Entry 8D3C (electron microscopy, 3.10 A resolution); this record covers chains A and H of the 16 polymer chains in the assembly.

Chain A (and H):
Molecule: von Willebrand factor
From: Homo sapiens
Notes: chain H of this document is another copy of the same molecule, construct and numbering; everything in this record applies to it too
UniProt: P04275 (VWF_HUMAN); residue numbers follow UniProt; this construct covers 1-742, 744-1464
Chain sequence (1469 residues; each row starts with the number of its first residue; note: 1 number in that range is skipped by the numbering (no residue carries it; nothing is unmodelled there)):
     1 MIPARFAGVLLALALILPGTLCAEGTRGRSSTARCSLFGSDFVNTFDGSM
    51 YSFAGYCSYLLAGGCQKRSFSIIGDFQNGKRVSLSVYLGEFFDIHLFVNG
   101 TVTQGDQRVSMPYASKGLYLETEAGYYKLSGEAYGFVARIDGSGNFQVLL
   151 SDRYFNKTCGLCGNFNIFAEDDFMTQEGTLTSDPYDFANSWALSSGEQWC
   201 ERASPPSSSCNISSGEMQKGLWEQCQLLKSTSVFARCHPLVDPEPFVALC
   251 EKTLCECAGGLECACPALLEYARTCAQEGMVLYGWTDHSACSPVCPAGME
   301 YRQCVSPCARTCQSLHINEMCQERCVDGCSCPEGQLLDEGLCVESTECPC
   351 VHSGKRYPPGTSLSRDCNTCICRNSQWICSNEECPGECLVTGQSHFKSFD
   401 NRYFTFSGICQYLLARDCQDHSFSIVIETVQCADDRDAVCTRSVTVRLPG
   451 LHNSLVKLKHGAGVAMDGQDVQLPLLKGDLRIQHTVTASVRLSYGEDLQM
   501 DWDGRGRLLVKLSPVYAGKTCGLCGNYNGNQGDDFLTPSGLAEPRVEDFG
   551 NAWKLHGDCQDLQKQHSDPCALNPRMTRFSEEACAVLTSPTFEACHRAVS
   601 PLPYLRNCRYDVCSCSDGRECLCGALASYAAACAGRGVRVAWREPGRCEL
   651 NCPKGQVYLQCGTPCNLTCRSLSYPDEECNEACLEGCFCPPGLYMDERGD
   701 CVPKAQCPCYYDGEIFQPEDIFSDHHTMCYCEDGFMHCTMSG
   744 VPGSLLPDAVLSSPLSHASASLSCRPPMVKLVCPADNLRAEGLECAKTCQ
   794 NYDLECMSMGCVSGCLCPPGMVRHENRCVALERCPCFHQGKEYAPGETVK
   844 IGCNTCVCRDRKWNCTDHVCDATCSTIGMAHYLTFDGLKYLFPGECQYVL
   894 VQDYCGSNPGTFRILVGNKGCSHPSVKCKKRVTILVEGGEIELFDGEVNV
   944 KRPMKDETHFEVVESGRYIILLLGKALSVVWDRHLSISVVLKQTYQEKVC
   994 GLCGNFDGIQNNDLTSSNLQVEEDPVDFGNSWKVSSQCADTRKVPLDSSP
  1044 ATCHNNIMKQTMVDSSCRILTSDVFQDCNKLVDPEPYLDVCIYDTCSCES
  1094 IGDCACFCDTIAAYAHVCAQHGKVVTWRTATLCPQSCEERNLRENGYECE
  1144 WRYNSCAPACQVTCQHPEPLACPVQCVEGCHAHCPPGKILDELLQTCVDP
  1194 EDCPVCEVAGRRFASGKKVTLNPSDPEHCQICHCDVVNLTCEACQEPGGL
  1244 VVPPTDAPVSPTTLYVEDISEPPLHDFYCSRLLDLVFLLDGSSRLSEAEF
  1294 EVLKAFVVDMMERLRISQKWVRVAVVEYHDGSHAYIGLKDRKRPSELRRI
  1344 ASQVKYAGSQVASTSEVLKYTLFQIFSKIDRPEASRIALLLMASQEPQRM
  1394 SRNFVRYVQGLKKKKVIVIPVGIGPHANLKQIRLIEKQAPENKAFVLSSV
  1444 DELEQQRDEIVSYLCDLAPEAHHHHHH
Disordered / not traced: 1-30, 211-219, 744-787, 803-808, 1197-1265, 1465-1470
Sequence notes: engineered mutation Ala761 (Ser in P04275), Ser762 (Lys in P04275), Ala763 (Arg in P04275); variant Ala789 (Thr in P04275), Arg852 (Gln in P04275), Ala1381 (Thr in P04275); expression tag (1465-1470)
Disulfide bonds: Cys35-Cys162, Cys57-Cys200, Cys65-Cys159, Cys210-Cys255, Cys225-Cys250, Cys237-Cys275, Cys257-Cys263, Cys265-Cys291, Cys295-Cys329, Cys304-Cys325, Cys308-Cys321, Cys312-Cys348, Cys331-Cys342, Cys350-Cys372, Cys367-Cys384, Cys370-Cys379, Cys388-Cys524, Cys410-Cys559, Cys418-Cys521, Cys432-Cys440, Cys570-Cys613, Cys584-Cys608, Cys595-Cys633, Cys615-Cys621, Cys623-Cys648, Cys652-Cys687, Cys661-Cys683, Cys665-Cys679, Cys669-Cys707, Cys689-Cys701, Cys709-Cys731, Cys729-Cys738, Cys788-Cys799, Cys792-Cys827, Cys810-Cys821, Cys829-Cys851, Cys846-Cys863, Cys849-Cys858, Cys867-Cys996, Cys889-Cys1031, Cys898-Cys993, Cys914-Cys921, Cys1046-Cys1089, Cys1060-Cys1084, Cys1071-Cys1111, Cys1091-Cys1097, Cys1101-Cys1126, Cys1130-Cys1173, Cys1149-Cys1169, Cys1153-Cys1165, Cys1157-Cys1196, Cys1177-Cys1190, Cys1272-Cys1458
Glycans and other covalent adducts: N-acetylglucosamine (NAG) linked to Asn99, Asn156, Asn666, Asn857, Asn1147
Bound ions: Ca2+ site 1: Asp47, Asn164, Asn166, Phe168, Asp171, Asp172; Ca2+ site 2: Asp400, Asn526, Asn528, Asn530, Asp533, Asp534; Ca2+ site 3: Asp879, Asn998, Asp1000, Ile1002, Asn1005, Asp1006
Swiss-Prot annotation at these positions:
  - region: Ser764 to Glu787 (Amino-terminal), Arg826 to Asp853 (CX)
  - glycosylation: Asn99 (N-linked (GlcNAc...) asparagine), Asn156 (N-linked (GlcNAc...) asparagine), Asn211 (N-linked (GlcNAc...) asparagine), Asn666 (N-linked (GlcNAc...) asparagine), Asn857 (N-linked (GlcNAc...) asparagine), Asn1147 (N-linked (GlcNAc...) asparagine), Asn1231 (N-linked (GlcNAc...) asparagine), Thr1248 (O-linked (GalNAc...) threonine), Thr1255 (O-linked (GalNAc...) threonine), Thr1256 (O-linked (GalNAc...) threonine), Ser1263 (O-linked (GalNAc...) serine)
  - natural variant: Arg273 (R273W: In VWD1 and VWD3), Trp377 (W377C: In VWD3), Asn528 (N528S: In VWD2), Gly550 (G550R: In VWD2), Cys788 (C788Y: In VWD2), Ala789 (T789A: this construct carries the variant), Thr791 (T791M: In VWD2), Arg816 (R816W: In VWD2), Arg852 (Q852R: this construct carries the variant), Arg854 (R854Q: In VWD2), Cys1060 (C1060R: In VWD2), Cys1149 (C1149R: In VWD1), 15 further natural variant entries in UniProt
  - mutagenesis: Cys1149 (C1149R: Reduced secretion and increased intracellular retention. Similar phenotype; when associated with S-1169), Cys1169 (C1169S: Reduced secretion and increased intracellular retention. Similar phenotype; when associated with R-1149)
What the authors report for this chain:
  - disease-associated variants - L1276P: decreased stability (proposed by the authors, not directly observed)

How chain A and chain H interact:
Contacting residue pairs (62; chain A residue first):
  Ser58(A) - Arg575(H)
  Arg68(A) - Ala571(H)
  Arg68(A) - Leu572(H)  hydrogen bond (side chain-backbone)
  Ser71(A) - Pro574(H)
  Tyr87(A) - Pro574(H)  hydrophobic
  Tyr87(A) - Arg575(H)
  Gly89(A) - Pro574(H)
  Glu90(A) - Cys570(H)
  Glu90(A) - Ala571(H)  hydrogen bond (side chain-backbone)
  Glu90(A) - Thr577(H)  hydrogen bond
  Glu90(A) - Arg578(H)  hydrogen bond (backbone-side chain)
  Thr175(A) - Arg436(H)
  Gln176(A) - Asp434(H)
  Gln176(A) - Asp435(H)
  Gln176(A) - Arg436(H)  hydrogen bond (backbone-side chain)
  Glu177(A) - Gln431(H)
  Glu177(A) - Asp434(H)
  Asn189(A) - Asp434(H)
  Ser190(A) - Asp434(H)
  Leu193(A) - Asn573(H)
  Leu193(A) - Arg575(H)  hydrogen bond (backbone-side chain)
  Ser194(A) - Asn573(H)  hydrogen bond (backbone-side chain)
  Ser194(A) - Arg575(H)
  Ser194(A) - Met576(H)
  Ser195(A) - Arg575(H)
  Ser195(A) - Met576(H)
  Gly196(A) - Met576(H)
  Gly196(A) - Phe579(H)
  Gln198(A) - Arg575(H)  hydrogen bond
  Trp199(A) - Met576(H)  hydrophobic
  Trp199(A) - Gly618(H)
  Trp199(A) - Arg619(H)
  Gln431(A) - Glu177(H)
  Asp434(A) - Gln176(H)
  Asp434(A) - Glu177(H)  hydrogen bond (backbone-backbone)
  Asp434(A) - Asn189(H)
  Asp434(A) - Ser190(H)
  Asp435(A) - Gln176(H)
  Arg436(A) - Gln66(H)
  Cys570(A) - Glu90(H)
  Ala571(A) - Arg68(H)
  Ala571(A) - Glu90(H)  hydrogen bond (backbone-side chain)
  Leu572(A) - Arg68(H)  hydrogen bond (backbone-side chain)
  Asn573(A) - Leu193(H)
  Asn573(A) - Ser194(H)  hydrogen bond (side chain-backbone)
  Pro574(A) - Ser71(H)
  Pro574(A) - Tyr87(H)  hydrophobic
  Pro574(A) - Gly89(H)
  Arg575(A) - Ser58(H)
  Arg575(A) - Tyr87(H)
  Arg575(A) - Leu193(H)  hydrogen bond (side chain-backbone)
  Arg575(A) - Ser194(H)
  Arg575(A) - Ser195(H)  hydrogen bond
  Met576(A) - Ser194(H)
  Met576(A) - Ser195(H)
  Met576(A) - Trp199(H)
  Thr577(A) - Glu90(H)  hydrogen bond
  Arg578(A) - Glu197(H)  salt bridge
  Phe579(A) - Gly196(H)
  Phe579(A) - Trp199(H)  hydrophobic
  Asp617(A) - Trp199(H)
  Arg619(A) - Trp199(H)
Other interface residues (no listed pair), chain A (40 interface residues in all): Cys65, Ile73, Gly178, Arg202, Ala433, Asp568, Gly618
Other interface residues (no listed pair), chain H (36 interface residues in all): Ile73, Ala433, Asp617

Overview:
40 residues of chain A face 36 of chain H across their interface, with 15 hydrogen bonds and 1 salt bridge.
Polar contacts include Arg578(A)-Glu197(H), Arg68(A)-Leu572(H) and Glu90(A)-Ala571(H). N-acetylglucosamine is
covalently linked to Asn99(A), Asn156(A), Asn666(A), Asn857(A) and Asn1147(A). UniProt lists 2 mutagenesis
sites on chain A. The paper reports that L1276P of chain A reduces stability.
Both chains are von Willebrand factor (Homo sapiens). Entry 8D3C (VWF tubule derived from monomeric D1-A1) was
determined by electron microscopy together with 8D3D from the same study.
